PDB entry 9CSZ | X-ray diffraction, 1.65 A resolution | chains B and A

[Chain B (and A)]
Name: KTI-A protein
From: Solanum tuberosum
Notes: chain A of this document is another copy of the same molecule, construct and numbering; everything in this record applies to it too
Reference sequence: A0A097H115 (A0A097H115_SOLTU); residues 1-189 here correspond to UniProt positions 33-221 (UniProt number = residue number + 32)
Chain sequence (195 residues; each row starts with the number of its first residue):
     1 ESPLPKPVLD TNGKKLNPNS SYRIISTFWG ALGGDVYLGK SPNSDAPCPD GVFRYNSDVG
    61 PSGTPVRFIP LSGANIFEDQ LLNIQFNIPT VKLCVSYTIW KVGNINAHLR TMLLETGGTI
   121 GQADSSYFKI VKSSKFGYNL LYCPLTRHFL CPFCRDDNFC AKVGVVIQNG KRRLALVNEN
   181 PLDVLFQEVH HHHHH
Unresolved in the structure: 1, 195 (chain A: 1-3, 195)
Disulfide bonds: Cys-48/Cys-94, Cys-143/Cys-160, Cys-151/Cys-154
Differences from the reference sequence: conflict Leu-4 (Val36 in A0A097H115); expression tag (190-195)
Ligand contacts: ETE (2-{2-[2-2-(methoxy-ethoxy)-ethoxy]-ethoxy}-ethanol): Tyr-37, Tyr-55, Asn-56, Ser-57, Val-59, Gly-60, Pro-61, Lys-171

[Chain B / chain A interface]
Residue-residue contacts - 45 pairs, chain B then chain A:
  Arg-23(B) / Pro-89(A)  hydrogen bond (side chain-backbone)
  Leu-38(B) / Pro-61(A)
  Lys-40(B) / Gly-60(A)
  Pro-49(B) / Gly-60(A)
  Pro-49(B) / Ser-62(A)
  Val-59(B) / Ser-41(A)
  Val-59(B) / Pro-42(A)  hydrophobic
  Gly-60(B) / Lys-40(A)
  Gly-60(B) / Pro-49(A)
  Pro-61(B) / Tyr-37(A)  hydrophobic
  Pro-61(B) / Leu-38(A)
  Ser-62(B) / Pro-49(A)
  Pro-65(B) / Pro-89(A)  hydrophobic
  Arg-67(B) / His-193(A)  hydrogen bond (side chain-backbone)
  Asn-87(B) / His-191(A)
  Asn-87(B) / His-193(A)
  Ile-88(B) / His-191(A)
  Pro-89(B) / Arg-23(A)
  Pro-89(B) / Pro-65(A)  hydrophobic
  Pro-89(B) / Val-189(A)  hydrophobic
  Pro-89(B) / His-190(A)
  Pro-89(B) / His-191(A)
  Thr-90(B) / Arg-23(A)  hydrogen bond
  Thr-90(B) / Val-189(A)
  Thr-90(B) / His-190(A)  hydrogen bond (backbone-backbone)
  Thr-90(B) / His-192(A)
  Val-91(B) / Gln-187(A)
  Val-91(B) / Glu-188(A)
  Val-91(B) / Val-189(A)  hydrophobic
  Lys-92(B) / His-192(A)
  Val-95(B) / His-192(A)
  Gln-187(B) / Val-91(A)
  Glu-188(B) / Val-91(A)
  Val-189(B) / Pro-89(A)  hydrophobic
  Val-189(B) / Thr-90(A)
  Val-189(B) / Val-91(A)
  His-190(B) / Pro-89(A)
  His-190(B) / Thr-90(A)  hydrogen bond (backbone-backbone)
  His-191(B) / Asn-87(A)
  His-191(B) / Ile-88(A)
  His-191(B) / Pro-89(A)
  His-192(B) / Thr-90(A)
  His-192(B) / Lys-92(A)
  His-192(B) / Val-95(A)
  His-193(B) / Arg-67(A)  hydrogen bond
Interface residues without a listed pair, chain B (27 interface residues in all): Tyr-37, Gly-39, His-194
Interface residues without a listed pair, chain A (27 interface residues in all): Gly-39

[Overview]
The chain B/chain A interface involves 27 residues from each chain, with 6 hydrogen bonds. Polar pairs include
Arg-23(B)/Pro-89(A), Arg-67(B)/His-193(A) and Thr-90(B)/Arg-23(A). Chain B binds compound ETE.
Chain B and chain A are both KTI-A protein (Solanum tuberosum); the structure, Crystallographic structure of
M271 a new Kunitz-STI from potato, was determined by X-ray diffraction (same publication as 9CT1).
